3VUN - chains C and D of the 6 polymer chains in the assembly; structure by X-ray diffraction, 3.00 A resolution.

# Chain C
Molecule: Hemagglutinin HA1 chain
Source organism: Influenza A virus
Notes: engineered mutation(s): G144S, I182V
Reference sequence: P03437 (HEMA_I68A0); residues 1-329 here correspond to UniProt positions 17-345 (UniProt number = residue number + 16)
Amino-acid sequence (329 residues; numbered 1 to 329; the number before each row is that of its first residue):
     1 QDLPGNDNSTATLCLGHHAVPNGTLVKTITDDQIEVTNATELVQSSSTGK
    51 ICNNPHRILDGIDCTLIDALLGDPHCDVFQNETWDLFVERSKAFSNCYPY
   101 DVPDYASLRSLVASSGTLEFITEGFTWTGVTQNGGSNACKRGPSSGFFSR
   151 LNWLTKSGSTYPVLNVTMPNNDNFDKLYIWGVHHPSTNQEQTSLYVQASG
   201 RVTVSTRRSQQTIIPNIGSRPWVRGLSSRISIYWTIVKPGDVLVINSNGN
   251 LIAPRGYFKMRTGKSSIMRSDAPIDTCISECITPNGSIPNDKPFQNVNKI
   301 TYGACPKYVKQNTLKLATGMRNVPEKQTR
Not modelled in the structure: 1-6, 326-329
Cystine bridges: Cys52-Cys277, Cys64-Cys76, Cys97-Cys139, Cys281-Cys305
Glycans and other covalent adducts: N-acetylglucosamine (NAG) linked to Asn38, Asn165, Asn285; glycan linked to Asn81
UniProt features mapped onto this chain:
  - site: Arg329 (Cleavage)
  - glycosylation (N-linked (GlcNAc...) asparagine): Asn8, Asn22, Asn38, Asn81, Asn165, Asn285

# Chain D
Molecule: Hemagglutinin HA2 chain
Source organism: Influenza A virus
Notes: engineered mutation(s): E132D
Reference sequence: P03437 (HEMA_I68A0); residues 1-175 here correspond to UniProt positions 346-520 (UniProt number = residue number + 345)
Amino-acid sequence (175 residues; numbered 1 to 175; the number before each row is that of its first residue):
     1 GLFGAIAGFIENGWEGMIDGWYGFRHQNSEGTGQAADLKSTQAAIDQING
    51 KLNRVIEKTNEKFHQIEKEFSEVEGRIQDLEKYVEDTKIDLWSYNAELLV
   101 ALENQHTIDLTDSEMNKLFEKTRRQLRENAEDMGNGCFKIYHKCDNACIE
   151 SIRNGTYDHDVYRDEALNNRFQIKG
Not modelled in the structure: 174-175
Cystine bridges: Cys144-Cys148
Glycans and other covalent adducts: N-acetylglucosamine (NAG) linked to Asn154
UniProt features mapped onto this chain:
  - glycosylation: Asn154 (N-linked (GlcNAc...) asparagine)

# Interface between chain C and chain D
Contacting residue pairs (132; chain C residue first):
  Asp7(C) - Lys143(D)
  Asn8(C) - Lys143(D)
  Asn8(C) - Asn169(D)
  Ser9(C) - His142(D)
  Ser9(C) - Lys143(D)
  Thr10(C) - Lys139(D)
  Thr10(C) - Ile140(D)
  Thr10(C) - Tyr141(D)
  Thr10(C) - His142(D)
  Ala11(C) - Gln27(D)
  Ala11(C) - Asn28(D)
  Ala11(C) - Phe138(D)
  Ala11(C) - Lys139(D)
  Ala11(C) - Ile140(D)  hydrogen bond (backbone-backbone)
  Ala11(C) - His142(D)
  Thr12(C) - His26(D)
  Thr12(C) - Gln27(D)  hydrogen bond (backbone-backbone)
  Thr12(C) - Cys137(D)
  Thr12(C) - Phe138(D)
  Leu13(C) - Phe24(D)  hydrophobic
  Leu13(C) - Arg25(D)
  Leu13(C) - Cys137(D)
  Leu13(C) - Phe138(D)  hydrogen bond (backbone-backbone)
  Leu13(C) - Ile140(D)  hydrophobic
  Cys14(C) - Trp14(D)
  Cys14(C) - Gly23(D)
  Cys14(C) - Phe24(D)
  Cys14(C) - Arg25(D)  hydrogen bond (backbone-backbone)
  Cys14(C) - Gly136(D)
  Cys14(C) - Cys137(D)  disulfide
  Leu15(C) - Ile10(D)
  Leu15(C) - Trp14(D)
  Leu15(C) - Gly23(D)
  Leu15(C) - Phe24(D)  hydrophobic
  Leu15(C) - Leu118(D)
  Leu15(C) - Phe119(D)  hydrophobic
  Leu15(C) - Thr122(D)
  Leu15(C) - Gly136(D)  hydrogen bond (backbone-backbone)
  Leu15(C) - Phe138(D)  hydrophobic
  Gly16(C) - Trp14(D)
  Gly16(C) - Met17(D)
  Gly16(C) - Tyr22(D)
  Gly16(C) - Gly23(D)  hydrogen bond (backbone-backbone)
  Gly16(C) - Met115(D)
  His17(C) - Ile6(D)
  His17(C) - Ile10(D)
  His17(C) - Asn12(D)
  His17(C) - Gly13(D)
  His17(C) - Trp14(D)  hydrogen bond (backbone-backbone)
  His17(C) - Met17(D)
  His17(C) - Trp21(D)
  His17(C) - Met115(D)
  His18(C) - Trp14(D)
  His18(C) - Met17(D)
  His18(C) - Gly20(D)
  His18(C) - Trp21(D)  hydrogen bond (backbone-backbone)
  Ala19(C) - Trp14(D)  hydrogen bond (backbone-backbone)
  Ala19(C) - Glu15(D)
  Val20(C) - Glu15(D)
  Pro21(C) - Glu15(D)
  Val26(C) - Asn104(D)
  Lys27(C) - Glu97(D)
  Lys27(C) - Val100(D)
  Lys27(C) - Asn104(D)  hydrogen bond (backbone-side chain)
  Thr28(C) - Ala101(D)
  Thr28(C) - Asn104(D)
  Thr28(C) - Gln105(D)  hydrogen bond (side chain-backbone)
  Ile29(C) - Ala101(D)
  Ile29(C) - Leu102(D)  hydrophobic
  Ile29(C) - Gln105(D)  hydrogen bond (backbone-side chain)
  Thr30(C) - Gln105(D)  hydrogen bond (backbone-side chain)
  Thr40(C) - Leu52(D)
  Leu42(C) - Val55(D)  hydrophobic
  Leu42(C) - Val100(D)  hydrophobic
  Arg109(C) - Glu67(D)  salt bridge
  Ser110(C) - His64(D)  hydrogen bond
  Ser114(C) - His64(D)  hydrogen bond
  Lys264(C) - Phe63(D)
  Ser265(C) - His64(D)
  Ser266(C) - His64(D)  hydrogen bond
  Arg269(C) - Glu67(D)  salt bridge
  Asp291(C) - Ile56(D)
  Pro293(C) - Val55(D)
  Phe294(C) - Ala96(D)  hydrophobic
  Phe294(C) - Leu99(D)  hydrophobic
  Lys299(C) - Lys68(D)  hydrogen bond (backbone-side chain)
  Lys299(C) - Glu85(D)
  Ile300(C) - Lys68(D)
  Thr301(C) - Gln65(D)  hydrogen bond (backbone-side chain)
  Tyr302(C) - Phe63(D)  hydrophobic
  Gly303(C) - Glu61(D)
  Gly303(C) - Lys62(D)
  Ala304(C) - Glu61(D)
  Cys305(C) - Asn60(D)
  Lys307(C) - Asn60(D)  hydrogen bond
  Lys307(C) - Trp92(D)
  Tyr308(C) - Ile89(D)  hydrophobic
  Val309(C) - Trp92(D)
  Val309(C) - Ser93(D)
  Val309(C) - Ala96(D)  hydrophobic
  Lys310(C) - Ile89(D)
  Lys310(C) - Asp90(D)  salt bridge
  Lys310(C) - Ser93(D)  hydrogen bond (backbone-side chain)
  Gln311(C) - Ser93(D)  hydrogen bond (side chain-backbone)
  Gln311(C) - Glu97(D)  hydrogen bond
  Leu314(C) - Ala96(D)  hydrophobic
  Leu314(C) - Glu97(D)
  Leu314(C) - Val100(D)  hydrophobic
  Lys315(C) - Val100(D)
  Lys315(C) - Asn104(D)  hydrogen bond (backbone-side chain)
  Leu316(C) - Leu52(D)  hydrophobic
  Leu316(C) - Glu103(D)
  Leu316(C) - Asn104(D)
  Ala317(C) - Asn104(D)  hydrogen bond (backbone-side chain)
  Ala317(C) - Thr107(D)
  Thr318(C) - Trp21(D)
  Thr318(C) - Ile48(D)
  Thr318(C) - Leu52(D)
  Gly319(C) - Trp21(D)
  Gly319(C) - Thr107(D)
  Met320(C) - Ile6(D)  hydrophobic
  Met320(C) - Trp21(D)
  Met320(C) - Thr111(D)
  Arg321(C) - Ile6(D)
  Val323(C) - Ala7(D)  hydrophobic
  Val323(C) - Glu11(D)
  Val323(C) - Asn12(D)
  Val323(C) - Gly13(D)  hydrogen bond (backbone-backbone)
  Pro324(C) - Asn12(D)
  Pro324(C) - Glu15(D)
  Glu325(C) - Asn12(D)  hydrogen bond
  Glu325(C) - Glu15(D)
Interface residues without a listed pair, chain C (59 interface residues in all): Ile34, Val36, Ala113, Ile267
Interface residues without a listed pair, chain D (65 interface residues in all): Thr59, Glu69, Ile108, Cys144, Ile149, Ile152
Cross-chain cystine bridges: Cys14(C)-Cys137(D)

# Overview
Chain C and chain D form an interface of 59 and 65 residues respectively; the contacts include 1 disulfide
bond, 26 hydrogen bonds and 3 salt bridges. Polar pairs include Arg109(C)-Glu67(D), Arg269(C)-Glu67(D) and
Lys310(C)-Asp90(D). N-acetylglucosamine is covalently linked to Asn38(C), Asn165(C) and Asn285(C).
Here chain C is Hemagglutinin HA1 chain and chain D is Hemagglutinin HA2 chain, both from Influenza A virus.
Entry 3VUN (Crystal structure of a influenza A virus (A/Aichi/2/1968 H3N2) hemagglutinin in C2 space group)
was determined by X-ray diffraction.
